4NBC - chains A and F of the 6 polymer chains in the assembly; structure by X-ray diffraction, 1.95 A resolution.

== Chain A ==
Molecule: Terminal oxygenase component of carbazole
Notes: EC 1.14.12.22
UniProtKB: Q84II6 (Q84II6_JANS3); residues 1-384 here = UniProt positions 1-384
Chain sequence (392 residues; numbered 1 to 392; the number before each row is that of its first residue):
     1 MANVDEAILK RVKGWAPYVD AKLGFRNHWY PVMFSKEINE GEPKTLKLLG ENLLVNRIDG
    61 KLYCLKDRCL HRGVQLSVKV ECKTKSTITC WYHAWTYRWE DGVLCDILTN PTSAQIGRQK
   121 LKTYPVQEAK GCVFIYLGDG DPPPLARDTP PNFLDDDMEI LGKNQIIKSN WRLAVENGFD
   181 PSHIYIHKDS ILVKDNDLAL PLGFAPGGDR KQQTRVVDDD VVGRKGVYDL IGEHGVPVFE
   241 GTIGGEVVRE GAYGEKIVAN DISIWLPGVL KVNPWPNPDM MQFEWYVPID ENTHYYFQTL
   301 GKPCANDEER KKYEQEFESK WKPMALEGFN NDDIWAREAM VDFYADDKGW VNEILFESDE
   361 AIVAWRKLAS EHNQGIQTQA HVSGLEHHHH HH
Not modelled in the structure: 1, 390-392
Sequence notes: engineered mutation W275 (Phe in Q84II6); expression tag (385-392)
Ion coordination: 2Fe-2S cluster Fe: C69, H71, C90, H93; Fe2+: H183, H187, D333
Residues lining bound ligands: 2Fe-2S cluster (FES): C69, H71, R72, V74, C90, Y92, H93, A94, W95

== Chain F ==
Molecule: Ferredoxin CarAc
Organism: Pseudomonas resinovorans
Notes: EC 1.14.12.22
UniProtKB: Q8GI16 (CARAC_PSERE); numbering as in UniProt (aligned over 1-107)
Chain sequence (115 residues; each row starts with the number of its first residue):
     1 MNQIWLKVCA ASDMQPGTIR RVNRVGAAPL AVYRVGDQFY ATEDTCTHGI ASLSEGTLDG
    61 DVIECPFHGG AFNVCTGMPA SSPCTVPLGV FEVEVKEGEV YVAGEKKLEH HHHHH
Not modelled in the structure: 1-3, 107-115
Sequence notes: expression tag (108-115)
Curated features (UniProtKB/Swiss-Prot):
  - binding site ([2Fe-2S] cluster): C46, H48, C65, H68
Ion coordination: 2Fe-2S cluster Fe: C46, H48, C65, H68
Residues lining bound ligands: 2Fe-2S cluster (FES): C46, H48, G49, I50, A51, C65, F67, H68, G69, G70, P83, C84

== Chain A / chain F interface ==
Contacting residue pairs (15; chain A residue first):
  Q115(A) - G49(F)
  R118(A) - T47(F)
  R118(A) - V86(F)
  Q119(A) - T47(F)  hydrogen bond (side chain-backbone)
  L385(A) - S82(F)
  E386(A) - S82(F)
  H387(A) - A80(F)
  H387(A) - S81(F)
  H387(A) - S82(F)  hydrogen bond (backbone-side chain)
  H388(A) - S81(F)
  H389(A) - D59(F)  salt bridge
  H389(A) - V62(F)
  H389(A) - E64(F)  salt bridge
  H389(A) - A80(F)
  H389(A) - S81(F)  hydrogen bond (backbone-side chain)
Other interface residues (no listed pair), chain F (13 interface residues in all): E43, H48, A71, P87

== In short ==
8 residues of chain A face 13 of chain F across their interface, with 3 hydrogen bonds and 2 salt bridges.
Polar contacts include H389(A)-D59(F), H389(A)-E64(F) and Q119(A)-T47(F). Ligands of chain A: 2Fe-2S cluster.
Ligands of chain F: 2Fe-2S cluster.
Chain A is Terminal oxygenase component of carbazole and chain F is Ferredoxin CarAc (Pseudomonas
resinovorans); the structure, Oxygenase with Phe275 replaced by Trp and ferredoxin complex of carbazole
1,9a-dioxygenase (form1), was determined by X-ray diffraction (same publication as 4NB8, 4NB9, 4NBA, 4NBB,
4NBD, 4NBE and 3 further entries).
